Entry 1BCO (X-ray diffraction, 2.40 A resolution); this record covers chain A.

# Chain A
Molecule: Bacteriophage mu transposase
From: Enterobacteria phage Mu
Reference sequence: P07636 (TRA_BPMU); residue numbers follow UniProt; this construct covers 248-574
Chain sequence (327 residues; row label = number of the first residue in the row):
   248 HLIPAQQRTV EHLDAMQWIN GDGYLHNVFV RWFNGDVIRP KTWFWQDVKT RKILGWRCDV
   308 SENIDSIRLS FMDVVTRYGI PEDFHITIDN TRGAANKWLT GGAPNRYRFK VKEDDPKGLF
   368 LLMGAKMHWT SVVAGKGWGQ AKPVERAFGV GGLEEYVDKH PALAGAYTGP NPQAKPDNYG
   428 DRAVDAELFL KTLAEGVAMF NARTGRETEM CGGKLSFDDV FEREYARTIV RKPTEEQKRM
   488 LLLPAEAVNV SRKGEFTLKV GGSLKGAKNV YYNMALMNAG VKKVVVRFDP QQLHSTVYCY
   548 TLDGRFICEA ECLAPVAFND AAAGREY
Unresolved in the structure: 248-257, 418-425, 561-574
Curated features (UniProtKB/Swiss-Prot):
  - motif: Asp269 to Glu392 (DDE)
  - binding site (Mg(2+)): Asp269, Asp336, Glu392
  - mutagenesis: Asp269 (D269N: Complete loss of both the DNA cleavage and joining activities without bloing tetramer assembly; D269V: Loss of DNA-protein assembly), Asp294 (D294N: Almost complete loss of both the DNA cleavage and joining activities without bloing tetramer assembly), Gly348 (G348D: Loss of DNA-protein assembly), Glu392 (E392A: Complete loss of both the DNA cleavage and joining activities without bloing tetramer assembly ...), Asp550 (D550N: Almost no effect on both the DNA cleavage and joining activities without bloing tetramer assembly), Glu556 (E556Q: Almost no effect on both the DNA cleavage and joining activities without bloing tetramer assembly), Glu558 (E558Q: Almost no effect on both the DNA cleavage and joining activities without bloing tetramer assembly), Asp567 (D567N: Almost no effect on both the DNA cleavage and joining activities without bloing tetramer assembly), Glu573 (E573Q: Almost no effect on both the DNA cleavage and joining activities without bloing tetramer assembly)

# Overview
Curated annotation (UniProt) lists 3 Mg2+-binding residues and 9 mutagenesis sites.
Chain A is Bacteriophage mu transposase (Enterobacteria phage Mu); the structure, Bacteriophage mu transposase
core domain, was determined by X-ray diffraction (same publication as 1BCM).
